7KA3 - chains C and D of the 4 polymer chains in the assembly; structure by electron microscopy, 3.30 A resolution.

Chain C (and D):
Protein: Fructose-bisphosphate aldolase A
From: Oryctolagus cuniculus
Notes: EC 4.1.2.13; chain D of this document is another copy of the same molecule, construct and numbering; everything in this record applies to it too
UniProt: P00883 (ALDOA_RABIT); residues 1-363 here correspond to UniProt positions 2-364 (UniProt number = residue number + 1)
Sequence (363 residues; row label = number of the first residue in the row):
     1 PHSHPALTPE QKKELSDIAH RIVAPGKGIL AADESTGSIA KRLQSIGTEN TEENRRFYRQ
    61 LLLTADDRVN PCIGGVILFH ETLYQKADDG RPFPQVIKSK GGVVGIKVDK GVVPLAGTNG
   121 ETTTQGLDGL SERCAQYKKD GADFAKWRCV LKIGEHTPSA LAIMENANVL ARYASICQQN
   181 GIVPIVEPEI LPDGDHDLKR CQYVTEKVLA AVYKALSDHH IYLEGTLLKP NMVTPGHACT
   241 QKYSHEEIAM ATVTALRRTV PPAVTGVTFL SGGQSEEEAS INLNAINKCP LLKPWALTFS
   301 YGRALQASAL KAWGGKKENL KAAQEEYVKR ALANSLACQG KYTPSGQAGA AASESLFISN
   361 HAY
Disordered / not traced: 1, 345-363
Curated features (UniProtKB/Swiss-Prot):
  - active site: Glu-187 (Proton acceptor), Lys-229 (Schiff-base intermediate with dihydroxyacetone-P)
  - binding site (beta-D-fructose 1,6-bisphosphate): Arg-42, Ser-271 to Gly-273, Ser-300, Arg-303
  - site: Cys-72 (Essential for substrate cleavage), Lys-107 (Essential for substrate cleavage), Lys-146 (Alkylation inactivates the enzyme), His-361 (Alkylation inactivates the enzyme), Tyr-363 (Necessary for preference for fructose 1,6-bisphosphate over fructose 1-phosphate)
  - modified residue: Thr-8 (Phosphothreonine), Ser-35 (Phosphoserine), Ser-38 (Phosphoserine), Lys-41 (N6-acetyllysine), Ser-45 (Phosphoserine), Lys-98 (N6-(2-hydroxyisobutyryl)lysine), Lys-107 (N6-acetyllysine), Lys-110 (N6-acetyllysine), Ser-131 (Phosphoserine), Lys-146 (N6-(2-hydroxyisobutyryl)lysine), Ser-271 (Phosphoserine), Lys-311 (N6-malonyllysine), Lys-329 (N6-acetyllysine), Asn-360 (Deamidated asparagine)
  - cross-link: Lys-41 (Glycyl lysine isopeptide (Lys-Gly) (interchain with G-Cter in SUMO1))

How chain C and chain D interact:
Contacting residue pairs - 35 pairs, chain C then chain D:
  Tyr-203(C) / His-220(D)
  Lys-207(C) / Ser-217(D)  hydrogen bond (side chain-backbone)
  Lys-207(C) / His-220(D)  hydrogen bond
  Ala-210(C) / Ser-217(D)
  Lys-214(C) / Lys-214(D)
  Ser-217(C) / Lys-207(D)  hydrogen bond (backbone-side chain)
  Ser-217(C) / Ala-210(D)
  His-220(C) / Tyr-203(D)
  His-220(C) / Lys-207(D)  hydrogen bond
  Tyr-222(C) / Arg-258(D)
  Leu-223(C) / Arg-258(D)
  Glu-224(C) / Arg-258(D)  salt bridge
  Arg-257(C) / Pro-261(D)
  Arg-257(C) / Pro-262(D)  hydrogen bond (side chain-backbone)
  Arg-257(C) / Ala-263(D)  hydrogen bond (backbone-backbone)
  Arg-258(C) / Tyr-222(D)
  Arg-258(C) / Leu-223(D)
  Arg-258(C) / Glu-224(D)  salt bridge
  Arg-258(C) / Pro-261(D)
  Arg-258(C) / Ala-263(D)
  Thr-259(C) / Pro-261(D)
  Val-260(C) / Pro-262(D)
  Pro-261(C) / Arg-257(D)
  Pro-261(C) / Arg-258(D)
  Pro-261(C) / Thr-259(D)
  Pro-262(C) / Arg-257(D)  hydrogen bond (backbone-side chain)
  Pro-262(C) / Val-260(D)
  Pro-262(C) / Pro-294(D)  hydrophobic
  Pro-262(C) / Trp-295(D)  hydrophobic
  Ala-263(C) / Arg-257(D)  hydrogen bond (backbone-backbone)
  Ala-263(C) / Arg-258(D)
  Leu-292(C) / Pro-294(D)  hydrophobic
  Pro-294(C) / Leu-292(D)  hydrophobic
  Pro-294(C) / Pro-294(D)  hydrophobic
  Trp-295(C) / Pro-262(D)  hydrophobic
Other interface residues (no listed pair), chain C (24 interface residues in all): His-2, Ser-3, Arg-200, Ala-211, Asp-218
Other interface residues (no listed pair), chain D (24 interface residues in all): His-2, Ser-3, Arg-200, Ala-211, Asp-218

Overview:
Chain C and chain D each contribute 24 residues to their interface; the contacts include 8 hydrogen bonds and
2 salt bridges. Polar pairs include Glu-224(C)/Arg-258(D), Lys-207(C)/Ser-217(D) and Lys-207(C)/His-220(D).
Both chains are Fructose-bisphosphate aldolase A (Oryctolagus cuniculus). Entry 7KA3 (Aldolase, rabbit muscle
(beam-tilt refinement x3)) was determined by electron microscopy (same publication as 7K9L, 7K9X, 7KA2 and
7KA4).
